PDB entry 4WY4 | X-ray diffraction, 1.40 A resolution | chains B and C of the 4 polymer chains in the assembly

Chain B:
Name: Syntaxin-17
Organism: Homo sapiens
UniProtKB: P56962 (STX17_HUMAN); residues 170-227 here = UniProt positions 170-227
Amino-acid sequence (58 residues; numbered 170 to 227; the number before each row is that of its first residue):
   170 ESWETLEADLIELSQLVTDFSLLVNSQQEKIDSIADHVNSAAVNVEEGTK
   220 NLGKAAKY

Chain C:
Name: Synaptosomal-associated protein 29
Organism: Homo sapiens
UniProtKB: O95721 (SNP29_HUMAN); residue numbers follow UniProt; this construct covers 39-116
Amino-acid sequence (78 residues; each row starts with the number of its first residue):
    39 ADRQQYLRQEVLRRAEATAASTSRSLALMYESEKVGVASSEELARQRGVL
    89 ERTEKMVDKMDQDLKISQKHINSIKSVF
Swiss-Prot annotation at these positions:
  - modified residue (Phosphoserine): Ser77, Ser78, Ser114

Interface between chain B and chain C:
Pairs across the interface - 51 pairs, chain B then chain C:
  Trp172(B) - Thr56(C)
  Trp172(B) - Ser59(C)
  Trp172(B) - Thr60(C)
  Glu173(B) - Ser59(C)
  Glu176(B) - Ser59(C)  hydrogen bond
  Glu176(B) - Arg62(C)  salt bridge
  Glu176(B) - Ser63(C)
  Leu179(B) - Ser63(C)
  Ile180(B) - Leu66(C)  hydrophobic
  Ser183(B) - Glu69(C)
  Ser183(B) - Ser70(C)  hydrogen bond
  Val186(B) - Ser70(C)
  Val186(B) - Val73(C)  hydrophobic
  Val186(B) - Gly74(C)
  Phe189(B) - Ser77(C)
  Phe189(B) - Leu81(C)  hydrophobic
  Ser190(B) - Val73(C)
  Ser190(B) - Ser77(C)
  Val193(B) - Ser77(C)
  Val193(B) - Glu80(C)
  Val193(B) - Gln84(C)  hydrogen bond (backbone-side chain)
  Asn194(B) - Glu80(C)  hydrogen bond
  Gln197(B) - Glu80(C)
  Gln197(B) - Gln84(C)  hydrogen bond
  Ile200(B) - Gln84(C)
  Ile200(B) - Val87(C)  hydrophobic
  Ile200(B) - Leu88(C)  hydrophobic
  Ala204(B) - Val87(C)  hydrophobic
  Ala204(B) - Thr91(C)
  Val207(B) - Thr91(C)
  Val207(B) - Met94(C)  hydrophobic
  Val207(B) - Val95(C)  hydrophobic
  Val207(B) - Met98(C)
  Asn208(B) - Met94(C)
  Ala210(B) - Met98(C)
  Ala211(B) - Met94(C)  hydrophobic
  Ala211(B) - Met98(C)  hydrogen bond (backbone-side chain)
  Val214(B) - Met98(C)  hydrophobic
  Val214(B) - Asp101(C)
  Glu215(B) - Lys97(C)  salt bridge
  Glu215(B) - Asp101(C)
  Thr218(B) - Asp101(C)  hydrogen bond (side chain-backbone)
  Thr218(B) - Ile104(C)
  Thr218(B) - Ser105(C)  hydrogen bond
  Thr218(B) - His108(C)
  Leu221(B) - Ser105(C)
  Leu221(B) - His108(C)
  Leu221(B) - Ile112(C)
  Gly222(B) - His108(C)
  Ala224(B) - Ile112(C)  hydrophobic
  Ala225(B) - Ile112(C)  hydrophobic
Interface residues without a listed pair, chain B (31 interface residues in all): Glu170, Leu175, Thr187, Gln196, Ile203, Lys226
Interface residues without a listed pair, chain C (30 interface residues in all): Arg52, Leu102, Ile109, Ser111

Overview:
The interface between chain B and chain C involves 31 residues on one side and 30 on the other, with 8
hydrogen bonds and 2 salt bridges. Polar pairs include Glu176(B)-Arg62(C), Glu215(B)-Lys97(C) and
Glu176(B)-Ser59(C).
Here chain B is Syntaxin-17 and chain C is Synaptosomal-associated protein 29, both from Homo sapiens. Entry
4WY4 (Crystal structure of autophagic SNARE complex) was determined by X-ray diffraction.
